1M7G - chains A and B; structure by X-ray diffraction, 1.43 A resolution.

== Chain A (and B) ==
Protein: Adenylylsulfate kinase
Source organism: Penicillium chrysogenum
Notes: EC 2.7.1.25; chain B of this document is another copy of the same molecule, construct and numbering; everything in this record applies to it too
Reference sequence: Q12657 (KAPS_PENCH); residues 1-211 here = UniProt positions 1-211
Sequence (211 residues; numbered 1 to 211; the number before each row is that of its first residue):
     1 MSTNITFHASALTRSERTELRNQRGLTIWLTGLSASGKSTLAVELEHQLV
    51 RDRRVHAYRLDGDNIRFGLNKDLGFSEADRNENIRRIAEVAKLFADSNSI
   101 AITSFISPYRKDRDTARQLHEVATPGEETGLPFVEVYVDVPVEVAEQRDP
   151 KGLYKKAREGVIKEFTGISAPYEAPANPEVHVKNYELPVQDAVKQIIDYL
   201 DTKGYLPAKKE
Not modelled in the structure: 1, 210-211 (chain B: 1-22, 123-129)
Curated features (UniProtKB/Swiss-Prot):
  - active site: S107 (Phosphoserine intermediate)
  - binding site (ATP): G32 to S39
Small-molecule neighbours:
  - adenosine-5'-phosphosulfate (ADX): S34, R66, F75, R80, N83, I84, S104, F105, I106, S107, P108, L153, I162, K163, E164, F165, T166
  - adenosine-5'-diphosphate-2',3'-vanadate (AV2): L33, S34, A35, S36, G37, K38, S39, T40, R148, N184, L187, P188, V189

== How chain A and chain B interact ==
Residue-residue contacts (36; chain A residue first):
  H56(A) - H56(B)  hydrogen bond
  Y58(A) - L93(B)
  Y58(A) - D96(B)  hydrogen bond
  Y58(A) - S97(B)
  N64(A) - L93(B)
  I65(A) - L93(B)  hydrophobic
  G68(A) - R85(B)  hydrogen bond (backbone-side chain)
  G68(A) - E89(B)
  L69(A) - R85(B)  hydrogen bond (backbone-side chain)
  L69(A) - R86(B)
  L69(A) - E89(B)
  D72(A) - E82(B)
  D72(A) - R85(B)  salt bridge
  E82(A) - D72(B)
  R85(A) - G68(B)  hydrogen bond (side chain-backbone)
  R85(A) - L69(B)  hydrogen bond (side chain-backbone)
  R85(A) - D72(B)  salt bridge
  R85(A) - R86(B)
  R86(A) - L69(B)
  R86(A) - R85(B)
  R86(A) - R86(B)
  E89(A) - G68(B)
  E89(A) - L69(B)
  V90(A) - V90(B)  hydrophobic
  V90(A) - L93(B)  hydrophobic
  L93(A) - Y58(B)
  L93(A) - N64(B)
  L93(A) - I65(B)  hydrophobic
  L93(A) - V90(B)  hydrophobic
  L93(A) - F94(B)
  F94(A) - L93(B)
  F94(A) - F94(B)  hydrophobic
  F94(A) - S97(B)
  D96(A) - Y58(B)  hydrogen bond
  S97(A) - Y58(B)
  S97(A) - F94(B)
Interface residues without a listed pair, chain A (18 interface residues in all): L60, K71
Interface residues without a listed pair, chain B (17 interface residues in all): L60

== Overview ==
Chain A and chain B form an interface of 18 and 17 residues respectively; the contacts include 7 hydrogen
bonds and 2 salt bridges. Polar pairs include D72(A)-R85(B), H56(A)-H56(B) and Y58(A)-D96(B). Ligands of chain
A: adenosine-5'-diphosphate-2',3'-vanadate and adenosine-5'-phosphosulfate.
Chain A and chain B are both Adenylylsulfate kinase (Penicillium chrysogenum); the structure, Crystal
structure of APS kinase from Penicillium Chrysogenum: Ternary structure with ADP and APS, was determined by
X-ray diffraction (same publication as 1M7H).
